Entry 3ONV (X-ray diffraction, 1.89 A resolution); this record covers chains A and C of the 3 polymer chains in the assembly.

# Chain A (and C)
Molecule: Purine nucleoside phosphorylase deoD-type
Organism: Escherichia coli
Notes: EC 2.4.2.1; chain C of this document is another copy of the same molecule, construct and numbering; everything in this record applies to it too
UniProt: C9QST6 (C9QST6_ECOD1); residues 1-237 here correspond to UniProt positions 2-238 (UniProt number = residue number + 1)
Amino-acid sequence (237 residues; row label = number of the first residue in the row):
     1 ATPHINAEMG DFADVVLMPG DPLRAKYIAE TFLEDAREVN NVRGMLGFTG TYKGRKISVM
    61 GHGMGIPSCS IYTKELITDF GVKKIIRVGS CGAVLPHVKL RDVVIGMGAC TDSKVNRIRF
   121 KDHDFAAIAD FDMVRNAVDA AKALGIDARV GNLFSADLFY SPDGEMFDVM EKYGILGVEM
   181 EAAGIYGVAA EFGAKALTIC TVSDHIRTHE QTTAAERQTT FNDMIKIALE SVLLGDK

# Interface between chain A and chain C
Contacting residue pairs (55; chain A residue first):
  Pro3(A) - Tyr160(C)
  His4(A) - Met64(C)
  His4(A) - Phe159(C)
  Gly20(A) - Arg43(C)
  Asp21(A) - Arg43(C)
  Pro22(A) - Arg43(C)
  Leu23(A) - Asn41(C)
  Leu23(A) - Gly44(C)
  Asn41(A) - Leu23(C)
  Arg43(A) - Gly20(C)
  Arg43(A) - Asp21(C)
  Arg43(A) - Pro22(C)
  Arg43(A) - Met64(C)
  Gly44(A) - Leu23(C)
  Met64(A) - His4(C)
  Met64(A) - Arg43(C)
  Met64(A) - Ser68(C)
  Met64(A) - Ile71(C)  hydrophobic
  Met64(A) - Tyr72(C)
  Gly65(A) - Pro67(C)
  Pro67(A) - Gly65(C)
  Pro67(A) - Pro67(C)
  Pro67(A) - Asp157(C)
  Pro67(A) - Met180(C)  hydrophobic
  Ser68(A) - Met64(C)
  Ile71(A) - Met64(C)  hydrophobic
  Ile71(A) - Phe159(C)  hydrophobic
  Ile71(A) - Met180(C)  hydrophobic
  Tyr72(A) - Met64(C)
  Lys74(A) - Tyr160(C)
  Glu75(A) - Tyr160(C)  hydrogen bond
  Asp112(A) - Lys114(C)
  Asp112(A) - Ile118(C)
  Lys114(A) - Asp112(C)
  Lys114(A) - Lys114(C)
  Lys114(A) - Arg117(C)
  Val115(A) - Asp157(C)
  Arg117(A) - Lys114(C)
  Ile118(A) - Asp112(C)
  Arg119(A) - Leu158(C)
  Arg119(A) - Pro162(C)
  Asp157(A) - Pro67(C)
  Asp157(A) - Ser113(C)
  Asp157(A) - Val115(C)
  Leu158(A) - Val115(C)  hydrophobic
  Leu158(A) - Arg119(C)
  Phe159(A) - His4(C)
  Phe159(A) - Ile71(C)  hydrophobic
  Tyr160(A) - Pro3(C)
  Tyr160(A) - Lys74(C)
  Tyr160(A) - Glu75(C)  hydrogen bond
  Pro162(A) - Glu191(C)
  Met180(A) - Pro67(C)  hydrophobic
  Met180(A) - Ile71(C)  hydrophobic
  Glu191(A) - Pro162(C)
Also at the interface, not in a pair above, chain A (35 interface residues in all): Ile66, Ser70, Ser90, Ser113, Phe192
Also at the interface, not in a pair above, chain C (33 interface residues in all): Ile66, Ser70

# In short
35 residues of chain A face 33 of chain C across their interface, with 2 hydrogen bonds. Its one
hydrogen-bonded contact is Glu75(A)-Tyr160(C).
Both chains are Purine nucleoside phosphorylase deoD-type (Escherichia coli). Entry 3ONV (Crystal structure of
E. Coli purine nucleoside phosphorylase with SO4) was determined by X-ray diffraction (same publication as
3OOE, 3OOH and 3OPV).
